Entry 6U0J (X-ray diffraction, 1.90 A resolution); this record covers chains A and B.

== Chain A ==
Protein: Malonyl CoA-acyl carrier protein transacylase
From: Escherichia coli (strain K12)
Notes: EC 2.3.1.39
UniProtKB: P0AAI9 (FABD_ECOLI); numbering as in UniProt (aligned over 1-309)
Chain sequence (312 residues; numbered -2 to 309; the number before each row is that of its first residue; numbers below 1 keep their minus sign (Gly-2 is residue -2)):
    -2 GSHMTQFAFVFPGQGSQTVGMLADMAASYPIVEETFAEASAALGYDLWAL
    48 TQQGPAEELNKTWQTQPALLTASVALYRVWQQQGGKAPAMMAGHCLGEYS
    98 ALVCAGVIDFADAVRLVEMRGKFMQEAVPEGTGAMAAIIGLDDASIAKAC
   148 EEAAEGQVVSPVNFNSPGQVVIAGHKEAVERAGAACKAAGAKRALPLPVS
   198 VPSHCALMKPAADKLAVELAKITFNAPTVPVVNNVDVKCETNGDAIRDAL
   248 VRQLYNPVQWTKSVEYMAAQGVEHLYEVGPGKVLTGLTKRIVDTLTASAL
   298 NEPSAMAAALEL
Disordered / not traced: -2 to -1, 309
Sequence notes: expression tag (-2 to 0); conflict Cys92 (Ser in P0AAI9)
Covalently attached groups: compound 9EF linked to Cys92
Residues lining bound ligands: 9EF (N-[2-(acetylamino)ethyl]-N~3~-[(2R)-2-hydroxy-3,3-dimethyl-4-(phosphonooxy)butanoyl]-beta-alaninamide): Gly10, Gln11, His91, Met132, Ile136, Asn160, Asn162, Gln166, Val168, Leu192, Leu194, Val196, His201, Lys279, Val280, Leu284
Curated features (UniProtKB/Swiss-Prot):
  - active site: His201
From the paper describing this entry:
  - binding site for 9EF: Cys92, Asn160, Asn162, Gln166, Val280
  - binding site for sulfate ion: Arg117
  - catalytic residues: Gln11, Leu93
  - conformationally variable residues (loop rearrangement): Ser197, Val198
  - mutagenesis - R190A, K286A/R287A, R287A, R287K: unchanged catalytic activity with Acyl carrier protein (chain B)
  - mutagenesis - K189A/R190A, R287E: decreased catalytic activity with Acyl carrier protein (chain B)
  - catalytic residues: Arg117, His201 (from molecular simulation)
  - specificity-determining residues: Arg117, Val198 (from molecular simulation)

== Chain B ==
Protein: Acyl carrier protein
From: Escherichia coli (strain K12 / DH10B)
UniProtKB: B1XA04 (ACP_ECODH); residues 0-77 here correspond to UniProt positions 1-78 (UniProt number = residue number + 1)
Chain sequence (85 residues; each row starts with the number of its first residue; numbering starts at 0):
     0 MSTIEERVKKIIGEQLGVKQEEVTNNASFVEDLGADSLDTVELVMALEEE
    50 FDTEIPDEEAEKITTVQAAIDYINGHQASHHHHHH
Disordered / not traced: 0, 74-84
Sequence notes: expression tag (78-84)
Covalently attached groups: compound 9EF linked to Ser36
Curated features (UniProtKB/Swiss-Prot):
  - modified residue: Ser36 (O-(pantetheine 4'-phosphoryl)serine)
From the paper describing this entry:
  - post-translational modification sites: Ser36
  - mutagenesis - E30A, D38A, E41A: decreased catalytic activity with Malonyl CoA-acyl carrier protein transacylase (chain A)
  - binding site for 9EF: Ser36

== Interface between chain A and chain B ==
Residue-residue contacts - 12 pairs, chain A then chain B:
  Ile136(A) - Leu37(B)  hydrophobic
  Lys189(A) - Glu41(B)  salt bridge
  Lys279(A) - Glu30(B)  salt bridge
  Thr282(A) - Val29(B)
  Gly283(A) - Asp35(B)
  Lys286(A) - Asp31(B)
  Lys286(A) - Gly33(B)
  Arg287(A) - Gly33(B)  hydrogen bond (side chain-backbone)
  Arg287(A) - Asp35(B)  salt bridge
  Arg287(A) - Asp38(B)  salt bridge
  Ala294(A) - Glu30(B)
  Ser295(A) - Glu30(B)
Interface residues without a listed pair, chain B (9 interface residues in all): Ala34
From the paper, about this interface:
  - specific contacts: Ile136(A)-Leu37(B) (hydrophobic contact), Lys189(A)-Glu41(B) (salt bridge), Lys279(A)-Glu30(B) (salt bridge), Thr282(A)-Val29(B) (hydrophobic contact), Arg287(A)-Asp35(B), Arg287(A)-Asp38(B), Val29(B)-Lys279(A) (hydrophobic contact)
  - interface residues, chain A: Lys286(A)
  - hot spots on chain A (mutagenesis) - K189A, K189E, K279A, K279E: decreased catalytic activity with Acyl carrier protein (chain B)

== Summary ==
The chain A/chain B interface involves 9 residues from each chain; the contacts include 1 hydrogen bond and 4
salt bridges. Among the polar pairs are Lys189(A)-Glu41(B), Lys279(A)-Glu30(B) and Arg287(A)-Asp35(B). The
authors report hydrophobic contacts between Ile136(A) and Leu37(B), Thr282(A) and Val29(B) and Val29(B) and
Lys279(A); salt bridges between Lys189(A) and Glu41(B) and Lys279(A) and Glu30(B); contacts between Arg287(A)
and Asp35(B) and Arg287(A) and Asp38(B). The paper reports catalytic residues Gln11(A), Leu93(A) and Arg117(A)
among others; K189A/R190A, R287E and K189A of chain A, among others, reduce catalytic activity with Acyl
carrier protein (chain B); 13 substitutions were tested in all.
Chain A is Malonyl CoA-acyl carrier protein transacylase (Escherichia coli (strain K12)) and chain B is Acyl
carrier protein (Escherichia coli (strain K12 / DH10B)); the structure, Crosslinked Crystal Structure of
Malonyl-CoA Acyl Carrier Protein Transacylase, FabD, and Acyl Carrier Protein, AcpP, was determined by X-ray
diffraction.
